6KLV - chains D and E of the 6 polymer chains in the assembly; structure by electron microscopy, 3.20 A resolution.

Chain D:
Protein: Rieske-I iron sulfur protein
Organism: Aquifex aeolicus (strain VF5)
Reference sequence: O66460 (O66460_AQUAE); residues 1-181 here = UniProt positions 1-181
Amino-acid sequence (181 residues; each row starts with the number of its first residue):
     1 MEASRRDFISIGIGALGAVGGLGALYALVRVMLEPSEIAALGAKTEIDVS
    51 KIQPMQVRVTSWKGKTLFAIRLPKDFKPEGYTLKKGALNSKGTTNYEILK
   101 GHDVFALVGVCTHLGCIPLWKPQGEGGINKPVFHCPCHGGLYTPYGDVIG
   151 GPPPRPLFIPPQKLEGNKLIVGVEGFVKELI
Unresolved in the structure: 1-7, 76-95, 122-130, 171-181
Disulfide bonds: Cys116-Cys137
Metal / ion sites: 2Fe-2S cluster Fe: Cys111, His113, Cys135, His138
Residues lining bound ligands:
  - DLX (2-[(2E,6E,10Z,14Z,18Z,23R)-3,7,11,15,19,23,27-heptamethyloctacosa-2,6,10,14,18-pentaenyl]naphthalene-1,4-dione): Gly17, Gly23, Ala24, Tyr26, Ala27, Leu28, Arg30
  - 2Fe-2S cluster (FES): Cys111, His113, Leu114, Gly115, Cys116, Cys135, Cys137, His138, Gly139, Gly140, Tyr142

Chain E:
Protein: Cytochrome b
Organism: Aquifex aeolicus
Amino-acid sequence (410 residues; each row starts with the number of its first residue):
     1 MGLIEKIVDWIDERAHVREIYRTQMVEYKVAKNLTFPYVFGILALVTFAI
    51 QIISGMVLILYYKPSIADAFDSATYSIMGEIPFGWLFRHIHATGANFFMA
   101 IVYLHMFTGIYYNAYKRPRELVWIVGWLIYFVLILTALSGYLLPWGQLSY
   151 WGFIVTTEIPGSLADAPILKPIFKAIAETIVLWMKGGYVVTDVTLGRVFG
   201 SHVLIYPLILLALVGIHLYLVRAAGISNPEGIEYDKKKNPDKFVPFHPYM
   251 TLKEGAYVMWYLAVFFFFVFFHISHFLPPENFEPANPLKTPAHIAPEWYL
   301 LGYYEVFRSIPSKFWGFVAFNALLLLLLLLPFLDFSPLKSARRRPLFFVM
   351 FVIFMISSMALTILGTMPPTPQNAKLGLIFAALVFAFFISLPIISFIEYG
   401 WYKAKGGQQE
Unresolved in the structure: 1-6, 402-410
Metal / ion sites: heme Fe site 1: His91, His202; heme Fe site 2: His105, His217
Residues lining bound ligands:
  - antimycin (AMY): Tyr28, Val30, Leu34, Tyr38, Val39, Ile42, Leu45, Leu218, Val221, Arg222, Ile226, Phe246, Met250, Glu254
  - DLX (2-[(2E,6E,10Z,14Z,18Z,23R)-3,7,11,15,19,23,27-heptamethyloctacosa-2,6,10,14,18-pentaenyl]naphthalene-1,4-dione), molecule 1: Gln24, Leu45, Ala49, Ile52, Met56, Leu211, Gly215, Leu218, Tyr219, Arg222
  - DLX, molecule 2: Ile53, Pro82, Phe83, Trp85, Leu86, Phe87, Ile90, Met259, Phe266
  - DLX, molecule 3: Ile205, Leu208, Ile209, Ala212
  - heme (HEM), molecule 1: Tyr38, Gly41, Ile42, Ala44, Leu45, Phe98, Val102, His105, Met106, Ala114, Arg119, Val122, Trp123, Gly126, Trp127, Ile129, Tyr130, Val214, His217, Leu218, Val221, Gly225, Ile226, Ser227
  - heme (HEM), molecule 2: Phe48, Gln51, Ile52, Gly55, Met56, Leu58, Ile59, Tyr62, Ala73, Arg88, His91, Ala92, Ala95, Phe98, Met99, Leu133, Thr136, Ala137, Gly140, Tyr141, Leu143, Pro144, Phe199, His202, Val203, Pro207, Leu210, Leu277
Reported in the primary citation:
  - binding site for antimycin: Glu254

Chain D / chain E interface:
Residue-residue contacts (13):
  Tyr26(D) with Phe83(E), hydrophobic
  Leu28(D) with Val57(E), hydrophobic; Phe87(E), hydrophobic
  Arg30(D) with Pro82(E); Phe83(E)
  Val31(D) with Val57(E), hydrophobic; Tyr61(E), hydrogen bond (backbone-side chain); Ile81(E), hydrophobic; Pro82(E); Phe83(E), hydrophobic; Phe87(E), hydrophobic
  Met32(D) with Leu60(E), hydrophobic; Tyr61(E)
Interface residues without a listed pair, chain D (6 interface residues in all): Ala27

Summary:
Chain D and chain E form an interface of 6 and 7 residues respectively; the contacts include 1 hydrogen bond.
Its one hydrogen-bonded contact is Val31(D)-Tyr61(E). One compound DLX molecule is bound between chain D and
chain E. Bound to chain D: 2Fe-2S cluster. From the paper: a binding site for antimycin at Glu254(E).
Chain D is Rieske-I iron sulfur protein (Aquifex aeolicus (strain VF5)) and chain E is Cytochrome b (Aquifex
aeolicus); the structure, Hyperthermophilic respiratory Complex III, was determined by electron microscopy
together with 6KLS from the same study.
